6VOF - chains B and d of the 26 polymer chains in the assembly; structure by electron microscopy, 4.51 A resolution (low resolution: residue-level contacts below are approximate; hydrogen-bond / salt-bridge calls are withheld).

== Chain B ==
Protein: ATP synthase subunit alpha, chloroplastic
From: Spinacia oleracea
Notes: EC 7.1.2.2
UniProt: P06450 (ATPA_SPIOL); residue numbers follow UniProt; this construct covers 1-507
Chain sequence (507 residues; row label = number of the first residue in the row):
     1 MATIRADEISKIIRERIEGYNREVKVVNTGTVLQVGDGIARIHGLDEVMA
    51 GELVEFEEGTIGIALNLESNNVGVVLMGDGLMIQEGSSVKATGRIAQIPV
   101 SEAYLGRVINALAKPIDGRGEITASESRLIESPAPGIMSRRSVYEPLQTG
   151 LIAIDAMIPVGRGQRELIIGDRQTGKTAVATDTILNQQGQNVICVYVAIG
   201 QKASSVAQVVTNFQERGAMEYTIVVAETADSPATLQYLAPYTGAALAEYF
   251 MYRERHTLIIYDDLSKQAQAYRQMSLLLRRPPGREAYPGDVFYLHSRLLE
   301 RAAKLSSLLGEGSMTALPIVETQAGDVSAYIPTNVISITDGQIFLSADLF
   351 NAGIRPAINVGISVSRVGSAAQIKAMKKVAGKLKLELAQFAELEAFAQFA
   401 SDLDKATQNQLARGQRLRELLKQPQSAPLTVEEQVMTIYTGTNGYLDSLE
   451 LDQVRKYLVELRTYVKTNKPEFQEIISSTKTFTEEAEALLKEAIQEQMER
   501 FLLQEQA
Unresolved in the structure: 1-3, 505-507
UniProt features mapped onto this chain:
  - binding site (ATP): G170 to T177
  - site: S363 (Required for activity)
Small-molecule neighbours: ATP (adenosine-5'-triphosphate): D171, R172, Q173, T174, G175, K176, T177, A178, F350, R355, P356, Q423, P424, Q425

== Chain d ==
Protein: ATP synthase delta chain, chloroplastic
From: Spinacia oleracea
UniProt: P11402 (ATPD_SPIOL); numbering as in UniProt (aligned over 1-257)
Chain sequence (257 residues; each row starts with the number of its first residue):
     1 MAALQNPVALQSRTTTAVAALSTSSTTSTPKPFSLSFSSSTATFNPLRLK
    51 ILTASKLTAKPRGGALGTRMVDSTASRYASALADVADVTGTLEATNSDVE
   101 KLIRIFSEEPVYYFFANPVISIDNKRSVLDEIITTSGLQPHTANFINILI
   151 DSERINLVKEILNEFEDVFNKITGTEVAVVTSVVKLENDHLAQIAKGVQK
   201 ITGAKNVRIKTVIDPSLVAGFTIRYGNEGSKLVDMSVKKQLEEIAAQLEM
   251 DDVTLAV
Unresolved in the structure: 1-71, 250-257

== Chain B / chain d interface ==
Contacting residue pairs - 24 pairs, chain B then chain d:
  I4(B) - T74(d)
  R5(B) - E153(d)
  R5(B) - R154(d)
  E8(B) - R77(d)
  I9(B) - R77(d)
  S10(B) - R77(d)
  S10(B) - Y78(d)
  S10(B) - A81(d)
  I13(B) - Y78(d)
  R14(B) - D84(d)
  R14(B) - V85(d)
  R16(B) - I148(d)
  I17(B) - A81(d)
  I17(B) - V85(d)
  I17(B) - N144(d)
  I17(B) - F145(d)
  I17(B) - I148(d)
  E18(B) - N144(d)
  Y20(B) - R126(d)
  Y20(B) - N144(d)
  Y20(B) - N147(d)
  Y20(B) - I148(d)
  Y20(B) - D151(d)
  E23(B) - R126(d)
Interface residues without a listed pair, chain B (14 interface residues in all): G19, N21
Interface residues without a listed pair, chain d (15 interface residues in all): L82

== Summary ==
14 residues of chain B face 15 of chain d across their interface. Ligands of chain B: ATP. Curated annotation
(UniProt) lists 8 ATP-binding residues on chain B.
Here chain B is ATP synthase subunit alpha, chloroplastic and chain d is ATP synthase delta chain,
chloroplastic, both from Spinacia oleracea. Entry 6VOF (Chloroplast ATP synthase (O2, CF1FO)) was determined
by electron microscopy (same publication as 6VM1, 6VM4, 6VMB, 6VMD, 6VMG, 6VOG and 8 further entries).
